3WFD - chains H and C of the 4 polymer chains in the assembly; structure by X-ray diffraction, 2.30 A resolution.

== Chain H ==
Name: antibody fab fragment heavy chain
Source organism: Mus musculus
Notes: antibody fragment or engineered binder
Sequence (225 residues; each row starts with the number of its first residue):
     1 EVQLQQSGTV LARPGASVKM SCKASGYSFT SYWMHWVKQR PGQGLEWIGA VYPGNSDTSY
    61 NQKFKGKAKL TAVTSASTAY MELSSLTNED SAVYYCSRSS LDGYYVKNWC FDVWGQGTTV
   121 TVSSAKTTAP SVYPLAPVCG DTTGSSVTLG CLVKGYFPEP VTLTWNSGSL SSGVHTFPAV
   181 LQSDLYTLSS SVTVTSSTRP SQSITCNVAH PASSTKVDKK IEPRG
Disulfide bonds: Cys-22/Cys-96, Cys-151/Cys-206

== Chain C ==
Name: Nitric oxide reductase subunit C
Source organism: Pseudomonas aeruginosa
UniProt: Q59646 (NORC_PSEAE); numbering as in UniProt (aligned over 1-146)
Sequence (146 residues; row label = number of the first residue in the row):
     1 MSETFTKGMA RNIYFGGSVF FILLFLALTY HTEKTLPERT NEAAMSAAVV RGKLVWEQNN
    61 CVGCHTLLGE GAYFAPELGN VVGRRGGEEG FNTFLQAWMK IQPLNVPGRR AMPQFHLSEG
   121 QVDDLAEFLK WSSKIDTNQW PPNKEG
Not modelled in the structure: 1-4
Sequence notes: conflict Lys-100 (Asn in Q59646)
Curated features (UniProtKB/Swiss-Prot):
  - binding site (heme c): Cys-61, Cys-64, His-65
Covalent attachments: heme c (HEC) linked to Cys-61, Cys-64
Bound ions: heme c Fe: His-65, Met-112; Ca2+: Gly-71, Tyr-73 (together with heme) (shared with 1 residue of chain B)
Ligand contacts:
  - 10M (decyl 4-O-alpha-D-glucopyranosyl-1-thio-beta-D-glucopyranoside): Asn-138, Gln-139, Pro-142
  - heme c (HEC): Asn-59, Asn-60, His-65, Phe-74, Ala-75, Pro-76, Leu-78, Val-81, Arg-84, Arg-85, Phe-94, Leu-95, Trp-98, Met-99, Leu-104, Arg-109, Arg-110, Ala-111, Met-112, Pro-113, Phe-115, Leu-125
  - heme (HEM): Gly-71, Ala-72, Tyr-73, Phe-74

== Chain H / chain C interface ==
Pairs across the interface - 5 pairs, chain H then chain C:
  Leu-101(H) / Val-106(C)  hydrophobic
  Asp-102(H) / Arg-109(C)  salt bridge
  Val-106(H) / Val-106(C)  hydrophobic
  Val-106(H) / Arg-109(C)
  Trp-109(H) / Val-106(C)  hydrophobic
Other interface residues (no listed pair), chain H (5 interface residues in all): Ser-28
Other interface residues (no listed pair), chain C (4 interface residues in all): Leu-104, Glu-145

== In short ==
5 residues of chain H face 4 of chain C across their interface; the contacts include 1 salt bridge. The
salt-bridged pair is Asp-102(H)/Arg-109(C). Ligands of chain C: heme and compound 10M. Heme c is covalently
linked to Cys-61(C).
Chain H is antibody fab fragment heavy chain (Mus musculus) and chain C is Nitric oxide reductase subunit C
(Pseudomonas aeruginosa); the structure, Reduced and acetaldoxime-bound cytochrome c-dependent nitric oxide
reductase (cNOR) from Pseudomonas aeruginosa in complex with antibody ..., was determined by X-ray diffraction
together with 3WFB, 3WFC and 3WFE from the same study.
